Entry 5IP7 (X-ray diffraction, 3.52 A resolution); this record covers chains C and K of the 13 polymer chains in the assembly.

[Chain C]
Name: DNA-directed RNA polymerase II subunit RPB3
From: Saccharomyces cerevisiae
Reference sequence: P16370 (RPB3_YEAST); residues 3-268 here = UniProt positions 3-268
Chain sequence (266 residues; numbered 3 to 268; the number before each row is that of its first residue):
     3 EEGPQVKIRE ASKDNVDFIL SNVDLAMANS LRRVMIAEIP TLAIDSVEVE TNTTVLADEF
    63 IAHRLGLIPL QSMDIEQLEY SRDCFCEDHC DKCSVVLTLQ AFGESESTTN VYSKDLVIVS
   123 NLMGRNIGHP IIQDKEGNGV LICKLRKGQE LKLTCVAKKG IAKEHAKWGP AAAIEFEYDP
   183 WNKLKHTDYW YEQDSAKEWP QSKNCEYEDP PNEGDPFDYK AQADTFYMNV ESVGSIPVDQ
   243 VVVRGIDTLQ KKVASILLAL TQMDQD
Curated features (UniProtKB/Swiss-Prot):
  - binding site (Zn(2+)): Cys86, Cys88, Cys92, Cys95
  - natural variant: Ala30 (A30D: In mutant RPB3-1)
  - mutagenesis: Lys9 (K9E: Transcript termination readthrough)
Ion coordination: Zn2+: Cys86, Cys88, Cys92, Cys95

[Chain K]
Name: DNA-directed RNA polymerase II subunit RPB11
From: Saccharomyces cerevisiae
Reference sequence: P38902 (RPB11_YEAST); residue numbers follow UniProt; this construct covers 1-115
Chain sequence (115 residues; numbered 1 to 115; the number before each row is that of its first residue):
     1 MNAPDRFELF LLGEGESKLK IDPDTKAPNA VVITFEKEDH TLGNLIRAEL LNDRKVLFAA
    61 YKVEHPFFAR FKLRIQTTEG YDPKDALKNA CNSIINKLGA LKTNFETEWN LQTLA
Curated features (UniProtKB/Swiss-Prot):
  - mutagenesis: Glu108 (E108G/V: Transcript termination readthrough; E108K: Transcript termination readthrough. Lethal), Leu111 (L111P: Transcript termination readthrough), Leu114 (L114P: Transcript termination readthrough)

[Interface between chain C and chain K]
Residue-residue contacts (94; chain C residue first):
  Glu3(C) - Asn104(K)  hydrogen bond (backbone-side chain)
  Glu4(C) - Ala100(K)
  Glu4(C) - Asn104(K)  hydrogen bond (backbone-side chain)
  Pro6(C) - Lys97(K)
  Pro6(C) - Ala100(K)
  Pro6(C) - Leu101(K)
  Pro6(C) - Asn104(K)
  Gln7(C) - Asn104(K)
  Val8(C) - Leu101(K)
  Val8(C) - Asn104(K)
  Val8(C) - Phe105(K)
  Val8(C) - Glu108(K)
  Lys9(C) - Glu108(K)
  Ile10(C) - Phe105(K)  hydrophobic
  Ile10(C) - Glu108(K)  hydrogen bond (backbone-side chain)
  Ile10(C) - Trp109(K)
  Ile10(C) - Gln112(K)
  Ala13(C) - Trp109(K)  hydrophobic
  Ala13(C) - Leu114(K)
  Ser14(C) - Trp109(K)
  Lys15(C) - Leu114(K)
  Lys15(C) - Ala115(K)
  Val18(C) - Phe105(K)  hydrophobic
  Val18(C) - Trp109(K)  hydrophobic
  Leu22(C) - Leu101(K)  hydrophobic
  Asp26(C) - Ala48(K)
  Ala28(C) - Asn44(K)
  Ala28(C) - Leu45(K)
  Ala28(C) - Ala48(K)  hydrophobic
  Met29(C) - Leu45(K)  hydrophobic
  Met29(C) - Ile94(K)
  Met29(C) - Lys97(K)
  Met29(C) - Leu98(K)  hydrophobic
  Ser32(C) - Thr41(K)  hydrogen bond (side chain-backbone)
  Ser32(C) - Leu45(K)
  Leu33(C) - Leu101(K)  hydrophobic
  Arg35(C) - Asp39(K)  salt bridge
  Arg35(C) - His40(K)
  Arg35(C) - Thr41(K)  hydrogen bond
  Val36(C) - Thr41(K)
  Glu40(C) - Asp39(K)
  Glu40(C) - Thr41(K)  hydrogen bond
  Arg84(C) - Phe10(K)
  Arg84(C) - Leu11(K)
  Ile163(C) - Phe10(K)  hydrophobic
  Ala164(C) - Arg6(K)  hydrogen bond (backbone-side chain)
  Lys165(C) - Arg6(K)  hydrogen bond (backbone-side chain)
  Lys165(C) - Leu9(K)
  Lys165(C) - Phe10(K)
  Glu166(C) - Arg6(K)  hydrogen bond (backbone-side chain)
  Glu166(C) - Phe7(K)
  Glu166(C) - Phe10(K)
  His167(C) - Arg6(K)
  Val240(C) - Trp109(K)  hydrophobic
  Asp241(C) - Phe105(K)
  Asp241(C) - Trp109(K)
  Val244(C) - Phe105(K)  hydrophobic
  Val245(C) - Phe105(K)  hydrophobic
  Val245(C) - Glu106(K)
  Ile248(C) - Leu98(K)
  Ile248(C) - Lys102(K)
  Asp249(C) - Lys102(K)  salt bridge
  Leu251(C) - Thr41(K)
  Leu251(C) - Leu45(K)  hydrophobic
  Leu251(C) - Leu98(K)  hydrophobic
  Gln252(C) - Ile95(K)  hydrogen bond (side chain-backbone)
  Gln252(C) - Leu98(K)
  Gln252(C) - Gly99(K)
  Gln252(C) - Lys102(K)
  Lys254(C) - Glu38(K)  salt bridge
  Lys254(C) - Asp39(K)  salt bridge
  Lys254(C) - Leu42(K)
  Val255(C) - Leu42(K)
  Val255(C) - Cys91(K)
  Val255(C) - Ile94(K)  hydrophobic
  Val255(C) - Ile95(K)  hydrophobic
  Ala256(C) - Ile95(K)
  Ile258(C) - Leu19(K)
  Ile258(C) - Phe35(K)  hydrophobic
  Ile258(C) - Leu42(K)  hydrophobic
  Ile258(C) - Cys91(K)  hydrophobic
  Leu259(C) - Lys88(K)
  Leu259(C) - Cys91(K)  hydrophobic
  Leu259(C) - Asn92(K)
  Leu259(C) - Ile95(K)  hydrophobic
  Leu262(C) - Leu19(K)  hydrophobic
  Leu262(C) - Ile21(K)  hydrophobic
  Leu262(C) - Lys84(K)
  Leu262(C) - Leu87(K)  hydrophobic
  Leu262(C) - Lys88(K)
  Met265(C) - Leu19(K)
  Met265(C) - Ile21(K)  hydrophobic
  Asp266(C) - Lys84(K)
  Asp266(C) - Lys88(K)  salt bridge
Interface residues without a listed pair, chain C (45 interface residues in all): Phe20, Asn31, Ala261
Interface residues without a listed pair, chain K (39 interface residues in all): Lys18, Lys37

[Overview]
45 residues of chain C face 39 of chain K across their interface; the contacts include 10 hydrogen bonds and 5
salt bridges. Among the polar pairs are Arg35(C)-Asp39(K), Asp249(C)-Lys102(K) and Lys254(C)-Glu38(K).
Here chain C is DNA-directed RNA polymerase II subunit RPB3 and chain K is DNA-directed RNA polymerase II
subunit RPB11, both from Saccharomyces cerevisiae. Entry 5IP7 (Structure of RNA Polymerase II-Tfg1 peptide
complex) was determined by X-ray diffraction, deposited together with 5FYW, 5FZ5 and 5IP9.
